8U4T - chains H and R of the 12 polymer chains in the assembly; structure by electron microscopy, 3.38 A resolution.

Chain H:
Protein: REGN7663 Fab heavy chain
Source organism: Homo sapiens
Notes: antibody fragment or engineered binder
Amino-acid sequence (240 residues; row label = number of the first residue in the row):
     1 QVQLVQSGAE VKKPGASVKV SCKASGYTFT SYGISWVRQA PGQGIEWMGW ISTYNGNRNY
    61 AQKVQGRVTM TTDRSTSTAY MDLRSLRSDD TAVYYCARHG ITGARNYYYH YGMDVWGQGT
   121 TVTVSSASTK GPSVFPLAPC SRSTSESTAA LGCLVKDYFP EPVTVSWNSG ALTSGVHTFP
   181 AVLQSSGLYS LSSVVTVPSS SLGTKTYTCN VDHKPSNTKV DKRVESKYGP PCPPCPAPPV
Disordered / not traced: 126-240
Disulfides: Cys22-Cys96

Chain R:
Protein: C-X-C chemokine receptor type 4
Source organism: Homo sapiens
UniProt: P61073 (CXCR4_HUMAN); residues 2-352 carry their UniProt numbers (351 of 613 residues fall inside the UniProt entry; the rest is not from it)
Amino-acid sequence (632 residues; row label = number of the first residue in the row; numbers below 1 keep their minus sign (Met-17 is residue -17)):
   -17 MKTIIALSYI FCLVFAGAPE GISIYTSDNY TEEMGSGDYD SMKEPCFREE NANFNKIFLP
    43 TIYSIIFLTG IVGNGLVILV MGYQKKLRSM TDKYRLHLSV ADLLFVITLP FWAVDAVANW
   103 YFGNFLCKAV HVIYTVSLYS SVLILAFISL DRYLAIVHAT NSQRPRKLLA EKVVYVGVWI
   163 PALLLTIPDF IFANVSEADD RYICDRFYPN DLWVVVFQFQ HIMVGLILPG IVILSCYCII
   223 ISKLSHSKGH QKRKALKTTV ILILAFFACW LPYYIGISID SFILLEIIKQ GCEFENTVHK
   283 WISITEALAF FHCCLNPILY AFLGAKFKTS AQHALTSVSR GSSLKILSKG KRGGHSSVST
   343 ESESSSFHSS GRPLEVLFQG PGGGGSVSKG EELFTGVVPI LVELDGDVNG HKFSVSGEGE
   403 GDATYGKLTL KFICTTGKLP VPWPTLVTTL TYGVQCFSRY PDHMKQHDFF KSAMPEGYVQ
   463 ERTIFFKDDG NYKTRAEVKF EGDTLVNRIE LKGIDFKEDG NILGHKLEYN YNSHNVYIMA
   523 DKQKNGIKVN FKIRHNIEDG SVQLADHYQQ NTPIGDGPVL LPDNHYLSTQ SKLSKDPNEK
   583 RDHMVLLEFV TAAGITLGMD ELYKDYKDDD DK
Disordered / not traced: -17 to 23, 229-234, 307-614
Sequence notes: initiating methionine (-17); expression tag (-16 to 1); conflict Ser119 (Asn in P61073)
Disulfides: Cys28-Cys274, Cys109-Cys186
Ligand contacts:
  - D21 ((2R)-1-(hexadecanoyloxy)-3-(phosphonooxy)propan-2-yl (9Z)-octadec-9-enoate), molecule 1: Glu31, Thr279, Lys282, Trp283, Ile286, Leu290
  - D21, molecule 2: Phe36, Phe40, Ile44

How chain H and chain R interact:
Residue-residue contacts - 41 pairs, chain H then chain R:
  Thr30(H) - Tyr190(R)
  Thr30(H) - Pro191(R)
  Ser31(H) - Phe189(R)
  Tyr32(H) - Ser178(R)  hydrogen bond
  Tyr32(H) - Glu179(R)  hydrogen bond (side chain-backbone)
  Trp50(H) - Pro27(R)  hydrophobic
  Trp50(H) - Phe29(R)  hydrophobic
  Tyr54(H) - Tyr190(R)
  Tyr54(H) - Asn192(R)
  Tyr54(H) - Asp193(R)
  Asn55(H) - Asp193(R)  hydrogen bond
  Asn57(H) - Lys25(R)
  Asn57(H) - Pro27(R)
  Arg58(H) - Lys25(R)
  Arg58(H) - Glu26(R)  salt bridge
  Arg58(H) - Pro27(R)
  Asn59(H) - Pro27(R)
  Arg74(H) - Asn192(R)
  Ile101(H) - Ser178(R)
  Ile101(H) - Ala180(R)  hydrophobic
  Ile101(H) - Ile185(R)  hydrophobic
  Thr102(H) - Phe189(R)
  Gly103(H) - Asp187(R)
  Ala104(H) - Arg30(R)  hydrogen bond (backbone-side chain)
  Ala104(H) - Asp187(R)  hydrogen bond (backbone-side chain)
  Ala104(H) - Arg188(R)  hydrogen bond (backbone-backbone)
  Arg105(H) - Arg30(R)  hydrogen bond (backbone-side chain)
  Arg105(H) - Asp187(R)  hydrogen bond (backbone-side chain)
  Arg105(H) - Tyr255(R)
  Arg105(H) - Glu288(R)  salt bridge
  Asn106(H) - Arg30(R)
  Asn106(H) - Ile185(R)
  Asn106(H) - Asp187(R)  hydrogen bond (backbone-side chain)
  Tyr107(H) - Pro27(R)
  Tyr107(H) - Phe29(R)
  Tyr108(H) - Arg30(R)
  Tyr108(H) - Glu32(R)
  Tyr109(H) - Phe29(R)  hydrophobic
  Tyr111(H) - Ala180(R)  hydrophobic
  Tyr111(H) - Asp181(R)
  Tyr111(H) - Arg183(R)
Also at the interface, not in a pair above, chain H (24 interface residues in all): Gly56, Gln65, His110, Gly112
Also at the interface, not in a pair above, chain R (25 interface residues in all): Met24, Cys28, Val196, Ile284

In short:
24 residues of chain H face 25 of chain R across their interface; the contacts include 9 hydrogen bonds and 2
salt bridges. Among the polar pairs are Arg58(H)-Glu26(R), Arg105(H)-Glu288(R) and Tyr32(H)-Ser178(R). Bound
to chain R: compound D21.
Chain H is REGN7663 Fab heavy chain and chain R is C-X-C chemokine receptor type 4, both from Homo sapiens;
the structure, Structure of tetrameric CXCR4 in complex with REGN7663 Fab, was determined by electron
microscopy, deposited together with 8U4N, 8U4O, 8U4P, 8U4Q, 8U4R and 8U4S.
